Entry 5Y3R (electron microscopy, 6.60 A resolution (low resolution: residue-level contacts below are approximate; hydrogen-bond / salt-bridge calls are withheld)); this record covers chains E and C of the 6 polymer chains in the assembly.

# Chain E
Molecule: 36-nt DNA strand
From: Homo sapiens
Sequence (36 nucleotides; numbered 16 to 51; the number before each row is that of its first residue):
    16 CAGCTAATGG CCATAATACC ATAATAATAG TTTTTA

# Chain C
Name: DNA-dependent protein kinase catalytic subunit
From: Homo sapiens
Notes: EC 2.7.11.1
UniProtKB: P78527 (PRKDC_HUMAN); residues 10-4128 here = UniProt positions 10-4128
Chain sequence (4119 residues; each row starts with the number of its first residue):
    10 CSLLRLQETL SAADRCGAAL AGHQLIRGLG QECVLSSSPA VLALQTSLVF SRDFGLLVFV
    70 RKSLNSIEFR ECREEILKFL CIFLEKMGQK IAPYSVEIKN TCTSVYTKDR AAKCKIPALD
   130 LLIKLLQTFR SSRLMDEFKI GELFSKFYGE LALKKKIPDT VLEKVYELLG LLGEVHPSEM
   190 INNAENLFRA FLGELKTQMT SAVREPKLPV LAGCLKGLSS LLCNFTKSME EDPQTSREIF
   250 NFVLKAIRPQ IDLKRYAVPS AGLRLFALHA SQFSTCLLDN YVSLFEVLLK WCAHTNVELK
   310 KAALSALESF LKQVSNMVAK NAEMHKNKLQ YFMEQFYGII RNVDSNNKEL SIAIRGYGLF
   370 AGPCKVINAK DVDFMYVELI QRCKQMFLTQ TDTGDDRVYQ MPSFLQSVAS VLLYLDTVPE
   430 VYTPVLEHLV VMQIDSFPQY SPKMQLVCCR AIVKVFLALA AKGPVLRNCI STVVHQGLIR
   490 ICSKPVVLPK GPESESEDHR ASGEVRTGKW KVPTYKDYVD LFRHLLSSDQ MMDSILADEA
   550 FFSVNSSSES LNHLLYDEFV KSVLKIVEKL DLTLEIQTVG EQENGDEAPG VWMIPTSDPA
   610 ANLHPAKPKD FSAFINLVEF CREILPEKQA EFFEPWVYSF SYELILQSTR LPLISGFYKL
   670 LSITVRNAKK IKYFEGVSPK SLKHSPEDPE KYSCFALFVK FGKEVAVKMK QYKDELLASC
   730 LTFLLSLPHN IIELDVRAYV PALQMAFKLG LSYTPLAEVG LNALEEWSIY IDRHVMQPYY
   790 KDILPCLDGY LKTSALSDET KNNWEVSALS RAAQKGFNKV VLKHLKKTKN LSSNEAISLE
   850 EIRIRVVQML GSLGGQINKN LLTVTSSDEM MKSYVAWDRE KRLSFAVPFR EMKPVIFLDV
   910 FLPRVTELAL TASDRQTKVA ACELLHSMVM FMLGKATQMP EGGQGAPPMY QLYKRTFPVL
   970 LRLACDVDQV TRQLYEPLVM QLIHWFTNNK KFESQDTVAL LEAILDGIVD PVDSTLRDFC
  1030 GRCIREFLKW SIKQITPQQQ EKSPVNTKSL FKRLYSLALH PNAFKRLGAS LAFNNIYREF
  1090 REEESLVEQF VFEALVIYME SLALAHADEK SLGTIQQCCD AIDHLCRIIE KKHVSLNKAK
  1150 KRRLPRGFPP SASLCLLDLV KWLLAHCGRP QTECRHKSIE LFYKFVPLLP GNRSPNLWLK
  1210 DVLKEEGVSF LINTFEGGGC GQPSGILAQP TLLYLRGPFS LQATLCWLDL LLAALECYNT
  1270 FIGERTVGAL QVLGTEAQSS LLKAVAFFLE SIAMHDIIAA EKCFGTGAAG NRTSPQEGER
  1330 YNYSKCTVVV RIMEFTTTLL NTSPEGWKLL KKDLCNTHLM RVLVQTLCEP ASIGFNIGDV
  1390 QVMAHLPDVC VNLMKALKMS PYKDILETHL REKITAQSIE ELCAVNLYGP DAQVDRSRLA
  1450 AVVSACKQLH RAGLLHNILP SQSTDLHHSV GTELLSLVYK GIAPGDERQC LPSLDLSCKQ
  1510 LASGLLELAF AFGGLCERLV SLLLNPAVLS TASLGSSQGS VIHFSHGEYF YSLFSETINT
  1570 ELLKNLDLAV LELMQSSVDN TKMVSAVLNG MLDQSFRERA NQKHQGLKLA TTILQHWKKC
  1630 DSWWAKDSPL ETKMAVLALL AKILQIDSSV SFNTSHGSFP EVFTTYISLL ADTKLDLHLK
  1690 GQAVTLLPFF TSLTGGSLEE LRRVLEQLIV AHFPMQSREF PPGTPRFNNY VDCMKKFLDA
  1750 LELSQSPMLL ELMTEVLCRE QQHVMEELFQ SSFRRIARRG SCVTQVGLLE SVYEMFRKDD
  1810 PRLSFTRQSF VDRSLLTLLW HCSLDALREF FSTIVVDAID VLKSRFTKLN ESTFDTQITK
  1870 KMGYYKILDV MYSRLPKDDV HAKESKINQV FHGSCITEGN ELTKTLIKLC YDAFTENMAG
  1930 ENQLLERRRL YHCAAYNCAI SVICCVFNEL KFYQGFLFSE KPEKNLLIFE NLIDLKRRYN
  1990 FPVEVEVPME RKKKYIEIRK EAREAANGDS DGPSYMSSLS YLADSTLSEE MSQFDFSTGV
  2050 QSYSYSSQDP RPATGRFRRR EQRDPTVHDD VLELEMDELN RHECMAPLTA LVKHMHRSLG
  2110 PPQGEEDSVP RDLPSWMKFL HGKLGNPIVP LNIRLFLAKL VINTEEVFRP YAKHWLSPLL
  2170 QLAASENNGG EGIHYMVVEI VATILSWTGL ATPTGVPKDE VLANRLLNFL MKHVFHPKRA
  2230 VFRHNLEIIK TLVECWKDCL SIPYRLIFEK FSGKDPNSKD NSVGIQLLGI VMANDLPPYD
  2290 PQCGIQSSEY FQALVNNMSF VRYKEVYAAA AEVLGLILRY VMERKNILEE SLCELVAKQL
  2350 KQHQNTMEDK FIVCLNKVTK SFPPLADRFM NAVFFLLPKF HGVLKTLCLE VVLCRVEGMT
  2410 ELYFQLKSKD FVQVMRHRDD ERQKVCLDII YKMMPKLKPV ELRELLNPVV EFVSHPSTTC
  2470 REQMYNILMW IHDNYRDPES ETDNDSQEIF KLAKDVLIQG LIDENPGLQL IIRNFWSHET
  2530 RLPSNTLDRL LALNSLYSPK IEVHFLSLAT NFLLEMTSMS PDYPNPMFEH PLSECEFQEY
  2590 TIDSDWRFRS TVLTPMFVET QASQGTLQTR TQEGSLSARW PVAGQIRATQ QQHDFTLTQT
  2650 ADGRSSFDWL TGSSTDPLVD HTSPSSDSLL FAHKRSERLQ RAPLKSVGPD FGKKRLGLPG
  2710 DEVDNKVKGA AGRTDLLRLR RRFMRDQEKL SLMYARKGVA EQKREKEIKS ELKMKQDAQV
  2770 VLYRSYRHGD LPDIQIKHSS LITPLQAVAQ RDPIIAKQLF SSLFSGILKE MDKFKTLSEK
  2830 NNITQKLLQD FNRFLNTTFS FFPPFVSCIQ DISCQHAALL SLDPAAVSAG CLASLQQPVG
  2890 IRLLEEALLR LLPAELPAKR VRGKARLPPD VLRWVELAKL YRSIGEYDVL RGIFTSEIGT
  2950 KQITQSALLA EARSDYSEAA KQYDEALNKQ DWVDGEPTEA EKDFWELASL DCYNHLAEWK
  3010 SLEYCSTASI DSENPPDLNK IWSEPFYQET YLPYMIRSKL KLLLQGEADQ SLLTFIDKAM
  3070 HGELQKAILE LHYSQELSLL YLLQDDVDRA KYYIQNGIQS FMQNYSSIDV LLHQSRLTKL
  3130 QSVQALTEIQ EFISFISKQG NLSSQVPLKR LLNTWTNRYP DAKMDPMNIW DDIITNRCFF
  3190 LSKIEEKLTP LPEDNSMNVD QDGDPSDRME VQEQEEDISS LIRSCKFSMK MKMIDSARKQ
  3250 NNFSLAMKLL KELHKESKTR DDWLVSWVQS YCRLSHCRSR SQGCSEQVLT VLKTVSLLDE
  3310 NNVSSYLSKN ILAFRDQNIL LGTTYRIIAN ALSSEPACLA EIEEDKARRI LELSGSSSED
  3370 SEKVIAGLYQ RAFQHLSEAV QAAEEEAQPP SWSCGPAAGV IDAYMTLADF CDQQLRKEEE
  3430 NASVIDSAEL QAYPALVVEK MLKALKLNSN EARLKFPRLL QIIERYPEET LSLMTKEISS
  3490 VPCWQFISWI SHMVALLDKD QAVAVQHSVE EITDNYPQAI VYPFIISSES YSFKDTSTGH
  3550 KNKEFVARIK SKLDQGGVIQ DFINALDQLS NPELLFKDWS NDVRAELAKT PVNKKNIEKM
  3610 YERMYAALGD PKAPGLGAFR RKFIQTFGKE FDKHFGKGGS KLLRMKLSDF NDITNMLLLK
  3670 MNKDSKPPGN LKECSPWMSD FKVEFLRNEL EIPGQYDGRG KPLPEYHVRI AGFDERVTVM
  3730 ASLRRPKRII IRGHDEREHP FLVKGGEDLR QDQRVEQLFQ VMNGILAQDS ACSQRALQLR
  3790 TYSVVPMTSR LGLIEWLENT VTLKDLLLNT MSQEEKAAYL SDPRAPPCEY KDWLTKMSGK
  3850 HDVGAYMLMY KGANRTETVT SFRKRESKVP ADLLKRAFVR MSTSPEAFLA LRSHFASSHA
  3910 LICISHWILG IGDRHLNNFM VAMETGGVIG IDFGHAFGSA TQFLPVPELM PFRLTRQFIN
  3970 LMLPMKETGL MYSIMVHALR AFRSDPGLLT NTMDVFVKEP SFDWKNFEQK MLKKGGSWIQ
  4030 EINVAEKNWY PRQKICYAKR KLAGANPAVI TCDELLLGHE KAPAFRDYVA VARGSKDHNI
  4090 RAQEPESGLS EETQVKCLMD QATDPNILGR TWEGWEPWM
Unresolved in the structure: 498-524, 683-699, 810-845, 1181-1212, 1309-1322, 1527-1547, 1610-1629, 1659-1670, 1764-1797, 1823-1855, 2577-2773, 3200-3226, 3360-3372
From the paper describing this entry:
  - conformationally variable residues (helix shift): Lys3672, Pro3835

# Chain E / chain C interface
Pairs across the interface (7):
  DT40(E) with Met2356(C)
  DA41(E) with Met2356(C); Glu2357(C)
  DA44(E) with Ile260(C)
  DG45(E) with Ile260(C)
  DT46(E) with Asp261(C)
  DT49(E) with Phe2231(C)
Interface residues without a listed pair, chain E (7 interface residues in all): DT48

# Overview
The interface between chain E and chain C involves 7 residues on one side and 5 on the other. From the paper:
conformational variability at Lys3672(C) and Pro3835(C).
Here chain E is a 36-nt DNA strand and chain C is DNA-dependent protein kinase catalytic subunit, both from
Homo sapiens. Entry 5Y3R (Cryo-EM structure of Human DNA-PK Holoenzyme) was determined by electron microscopy.
